Entry 6Q7V (X-ray diffraction, 2.56 A resolution); this record covers chains A and B.

[Chain A (and B)]
Name: Transcriptional regulator MvfR
Source organism: Pseudomonas aeruginosa PAO1
Notes: chain B of this document is another copy of the same molecule, construct and numbering; everything in this record applies to it too
UniProt: Q9I4X0 (Q9I4X0_PSEAE); numbering as in UniProt (aligned over 91-319)
Chain sequence (229 residues; numbered 91 to 319; the number before each row is that of its first residue):
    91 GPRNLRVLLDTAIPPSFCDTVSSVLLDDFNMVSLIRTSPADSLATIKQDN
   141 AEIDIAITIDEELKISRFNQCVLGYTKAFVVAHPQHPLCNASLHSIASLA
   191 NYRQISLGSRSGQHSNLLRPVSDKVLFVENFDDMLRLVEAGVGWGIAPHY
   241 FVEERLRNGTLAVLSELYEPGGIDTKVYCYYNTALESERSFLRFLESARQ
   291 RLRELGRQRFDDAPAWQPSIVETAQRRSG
Disordered / not traced: 91-92, 299-319 (chain B: 91-93, 296-319)
Ligand contacts: HLK (N4-[(4-fluorophenyl)methyl]-6-(trifluoromethyl)pyridine-2,4-diamine): Ala102, Pro129, Ile149, Ala168, Val170, Ile186, Leu207, Leu208, Phe221, Ile236, Ala237, Pro238, Tyr258, Ile263, Thr265
What the authors report for this chain:
  - binding site for HLK: Leu207, Thr265
  - mutagenesis - T265A: unchanged binding to HLK

[How chain A and chain B interact]
Pairs across the interface - 37 pairs, chain A then chain B:
  Asn159(A) with Ser185(B); Ala187(B)
  Gln160(A) with Tyr258(B), hydrogen bond
  Cys161(A) with Tyr258(B), hydrophobic
  Val162(A) with Tyr258(B), hydrogen bond (backbone-backbone); Glu259(B)
  Tyr165(A) with Glu259(B), hydrogen bond; Asp264(B), hydrogen bond
  Leu183(A) with Glu276(B)
  His184(A) with Glu276(B)
  Ser185(A) with Asn159(B), hydrogen bond; Glu276(B)
  Ala187(A) with Asn159(B)
  Asn206(A) with Asn206(B)
  Leu257(A) with Cys161(B); Tyr271(B); Arg289(B), hydrogen bond (backbone-side chain)
  Tyr258(A) with Gln160(B), hydrogen bond; Cys161(B); Val162(B), hydrogen bond (backbone-backbone); Tyr268(B); Arg289(B), hydrogen bond (backbone-side chain)
  Glu259(A) with Val162(B); Lys266(B), salt bridge
  Pro260(A) with Arg289(B)
  Asp264(A) with Tyr165(B); Lys266(B), hydrogen bond (backbone-side chain)
  Lys266(A) with Glu259(B), salt bridge; Ile263(B); Asp264(B), hydrogen bond (side chain-backbone)
  Tyr268(A) with Tyr258(B)
  Glu276(A) with His184(B); Ser185(B)
  Leu285(A) with Leu257(B), hydrophobic
  Arg289(A) with Leu257(B), hydrogen bond (side chain-backbone); Tyr258(B), hydrogen bond (side chain-backbone); Pro260(B)
Interface residues without a listed pair, chain A (24 interface residues in all): Ile186, Glu256, Ile263, Tyr271
Interface residues without a listed pair, chain B (24 interface residues in all): Leu183, Glu256, Leu282, Leu285

[In short]
Chain A and chain B each contribute 24 residues to their interface, with 13 hydrogen bonds and 2 salt bridges.
Polar pairs include Glu259(A)-Lys266(B), Gln160(A)-Tyr258(B) and Tyr165(A)-Glu259(B). Bound to chain A:
compound HLK. The paper reports a binding site for HLK at Leu207(A) and Thr265(A); T265A of chain A leaves
binding to HLK unchanged.
Both chains are Transcriptional regulator MvfR (Pseudomonas aeruginosa PAO1). Entry 6Q7V (Crystal structure of
PqsR (MvfR) ligand-binding domain in complex with compound 11) was determined by X-ray diffraction together
with 6Q7U and 6Q7W from the same study.
